PDB entry 3HKR | X-ray diffraction, 1.80 A resolution | chains A and B

== Chain A (and B) ==
Molecule: Glutathione S-transferase P
Source organism: Homo sapiens
Notes: EC 2.5.1.18; chain B of this document is another copy of the same molecule, construct and numbering; everything in this record applies to it too
Reference sequence: P09211 (GSTP1_HUMAN); residues 1-209 here correspond to UniProt positions 2-210 (UniProt number = residue number + 1)
Amino-acid sequence (209 residues; each row starts with the number of its first residue):
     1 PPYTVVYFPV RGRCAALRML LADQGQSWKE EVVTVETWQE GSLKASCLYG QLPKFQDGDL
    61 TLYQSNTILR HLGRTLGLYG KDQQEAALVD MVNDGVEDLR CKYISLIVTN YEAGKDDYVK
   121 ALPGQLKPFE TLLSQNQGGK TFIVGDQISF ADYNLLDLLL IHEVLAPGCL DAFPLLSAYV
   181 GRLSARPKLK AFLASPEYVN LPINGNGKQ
Not modelled in the structure: 1 (chain B: fully traced)
Sequence notes: engineered mutation Val-108 (Tyr109 in P09211)
Bound ions: Ca2+ site 1: Gln-64 (shared with Asp-98(B) of chain B); Ca2+ site 2: Gly-77, Gln-147; Ca2+ site 3: Asp-98 (shared with Gln-64(B) of chain B); Ca2+ site 4 near Asp-171 (its only coordinating residue here)
Ligand contacts: carbonate ion (CO3): Arg-13, Gln-51, Leu-52, Pro-53, Gln-64, Ser-65
UniProt features mapped onto this chain:
  - binding site (glutathione): Tyr-7, Arg-13, Trp-38, Lys-44, Gln-51, Leu-52, Gln-64, Ser-65
  - modified residue: Tyr-3 (Phosphotyrosine), Thr-61 (Phosphothreonine), Lys-102 (N6-succinyllysine), Lys-115 (N6-succinyllysine), Lys-127 (N6-acetyllysine), Tyr-198 (Phosphotyrosine)

== How chain A and chain B interact ==
Pairs across the interface - 56 pairs, chain A then chain B:
  Leu-48(A) / Met-91(B)  hydrophobic
  Leu-48(A) / Pro-128(B)
  Leu-48(A) / Leu-132(B)  hydrophobic
  Tyr-49(A) / Met-91(B)  hydrogen bond (side chain-backbone)
  Tyr-49(A) / Val-92(B)
  Tyr-49(A) / Gly-95(B)
  Tyr-49(A) / Pro-128(B)  hydrophobic
  Tyr-49(A) / Phe-129(B)
  Leu-60(A) / Leu-88(B)  hydrophobic
  Leu-62(A) / Ala-87(B)  hydrophobic
  Leu-62(A) / Met-91(B)  hydrophobic
  Tyr-63(A) / Met-91(B)  hydrogen bond (backbone-side chain)
  Gln-64(A) / Asp-94(B)
  Gln-64(A) / Gly-95(B)
  Gln-64(A) / Asp-98(B)  hydrogen bond
  Asn-66(A) / Asp-94(B)
  Thr-67(A) / Ala-87(B)
  Thr-67(A) / Asp-90(B)  hydrogen bond (side chain-backbone)
  Thr-67(A) / Met-91(B)  hydrogen bond (side chain-backbone)
  Thr-67(A) / Asp-94(B)  hydrogen bond
  Arg-70(A) / Arg-70(B)
  Arg-70(A) / Asp-90(B)
  His-71(A) / Ala-87(B)
  Arg-74(A) / Tyr-79(B)  hydrogen bond
  Arg-74(A) / Gln-83(B)
  Arg-74(A) / Ala-86(B)
  Arg-74(A) / Ala-87(B)
  Arg-74(A) / Asp-90(B)  salt bridge
  Thr-75(A) / Gln-83(B)
  Tyr-79(A) / Arg-74(B)  hydrogen bond
  Gln-83(A) / Arg-74(B)  hydrogen bond (side chain-backbone)
  Gln-83(A) / Thr-75(B)
  Gln-84(A) / Leu-60(B)
  Ala-86(A) / Arg-74(B)
  Ala-87(A) / Leu-62(B)  hydrophobic
  Ala-87(A) / Thr-67(B)
  Ala-87(A) / His-71(B)
  Ala-87(A) / Arg-74(B)
  Leu-88(A) / Leu-60(B)  hydrophobic
  Asp-90(A) / Thr-67(B)  hydrogen bond (backbone-side chain)
  Asp-90(A) / Arg-70(B)
  Asp-90(A) / Arg-74(B)  salt bridge
  Met-91(A) / Leu-48(B)  hydrophobic
  Met-91(A) / Tyr-49(B)  hydrogen bond (backbone-side chain)
  Met-91(A) / Tyr-63(B)  hydrogen bond (side chain-backbone)
  Met-91(A) / Thr-67(B)  hydrogen bond (backbone-side chain)
  Val-92(A) / Tyr-49(B)
  Asp-94(A) / Gln-64(B)
  Asp-94(A) / Asn-66(B)
  Asp-94(A) / Thr-67(B)  hydrogen bond
  Gly-95(A) / Tyr-49(B)
  Gly-95(A) / Gln-64(B)
  Asp-98(A) / Gln-64(B)  hydrogen bond
  Pro-128(A) / Leu-48(B)
  Pro-128(A) / Tyr-49(B)  hydrophobic
  Phe-129(A) / Tyr-49(B)
Interface residues without a listed pair, chain A (29 interface residues in all): Gln-51, Thr-61, Leu-132
Interface residues without a listed pair, chain B (29 interface residues in all): Gln-51, Thr-61, Gln-84

== Summary ==
The chain A/chain B interface involves 29 residues from each chain; the contacts include 15 hydrogen bonds and
2 salt bridges. Polar contacts include Arg-74(A)/Asp-90(B), Tyr-49(A)/Met-91(B) and Tyr-63(A)/Met-91(B).
Ligands of chain A: carbonate ion. From UniProt: 8 glutathione-binding residues on chain A.
Chain A and chain B are both Glutathione S-transferase P (Homo sapiens); the structure, Crystal Structure of
Glutathione Transferase Pi Y108V Mutant, was determined by X-ray diffraction (same publication as 3HJM and
3HJO).
